7JZ0 - chains A and E of the 3 polymer chains in the assembly; structure by X-ray diffraction, 2.15 A resolution.

[Chain A]
Protein: 2'-O-methyltransferase
From: Severe acute respiratory syndrome coronavirus 2
Notes: EC 2.1.1.-
UniProtKB: P0DTD1 (R1AB_SARS2); residues 6799-7096 here = UniProt positions 6799-7096
Sequence (300 residues; numbered 6797 to 7096; the number before each row is that of its first residue):
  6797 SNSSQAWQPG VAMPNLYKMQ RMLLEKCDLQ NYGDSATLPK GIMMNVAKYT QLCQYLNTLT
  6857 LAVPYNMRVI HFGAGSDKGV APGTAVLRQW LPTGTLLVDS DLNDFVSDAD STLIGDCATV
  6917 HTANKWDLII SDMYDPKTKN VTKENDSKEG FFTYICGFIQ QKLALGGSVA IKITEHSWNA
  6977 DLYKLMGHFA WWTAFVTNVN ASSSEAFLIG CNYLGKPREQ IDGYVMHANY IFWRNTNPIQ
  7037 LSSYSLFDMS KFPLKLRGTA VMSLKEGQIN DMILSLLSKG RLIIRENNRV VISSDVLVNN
Not modelled in the structure: 6797
Construct notes: expression tag (6797-6798)
Metal / ion sites: Na+ site 1: Arg-6884, Gln-6885, Leu-6887; Na+ site 2 near Asn-6996 (its only coordinating residue here)
Ligand contacts: S-adenosylhomocysteine (SAH): Asn-6841, Tyr-6845, His-6867, Gly-6869, Ala-6870, Gly-6871, Ser-6872, Ala-6877, Pro-6878, Gly-6879, Asp-6897, Leu-6898, Asn-6899, Gly-6911, Asp-6912, Cys-6913, Asp-6928, Met-6929, Tyr-6930, Asp-6931, Phe-6947
UniProt features mapped onto this chain:
  - active site: Lys-6844, Asp-6928, Lys-6968, Glu-7001
  - mutagenesis: Asp-6928 (D6928A: Complete loss of virus replication in human respiratory cells), Lys-6968 (K6968A: Complete loss of virus replication in human respiratory cells)
Reported in the primary citation:
  - binding site for S-adenosylhomocysteine: Asn-6841, Tyr-6845, Gly-6871, Asp-6897, Leu-6898, Asn-6899, Asp-6912, Cys-6913, Asp-6928, Phe-6947
  - binding site for the 7-nt RNA strand (chain E): Tyr-6828, Lys-6844, Asp-6928, Tyr-6930, Lys-6935, Lys-6968, Thr-6970, His-6972, Ser-6999, Ser-7000
  - catalytic residues: Asp-6928, Glu-7001 (by similarity / conservation)
  - catalytic residues: Lys-6968
  - conformationally variable residues (loop rearrangement, side-chain flip): Tyr-6930 to Ser-6943

[Chain E]
Molecule: 7-nt RNA strand
Sequence (7 nucleotides; row label = number of the first residue in the row; numbering starts at 0):
     0 XXUUAAA
Not modelled in the structure: 4-6
Modified / non-standard residues: M7G (7N-methyl-8-hydroguanosine-5'-diphosphate) at position 0; A2M (2'-O-methyladenosine 5'-(dihydrogen phosphate)) at position 1

[Interface between chain A and chain E]
Contacting residue pairs - 33 pairs, chain A then chain E:
  Lys-6822(A) / M7G_0(E)
  Cys-6823(A) / M7G_0(E)
  Asp-6824(A) / M7G_0(E)
  Leu-6825(A) / M7G_0(E)
  Tyr-6828(A) / M7G_0(E)
  Ser-6831(A) / U3(E)  hydrogen bond to the sugar
  Ala-6832(A) / U3(E)  base contact
  Leu-6834(A) / U3(E)  base contact
  Met-6840(A) / U2(E)  phosphate contact
  Met-6840(A) / U3(E)  sugar contact
  Asn-6841(A) / U2(E)  hydrogen bond to the sugar
  Lys-6844(A) / A2M_1(E)  hydrogen bond to the phosphate
  Lys-6844(A) / U2(E)  salt bridge to the phosphate
  Ser-6872(A) / U2(E)  sugar contact
  Asp-6873(A) / U2(E)  hydrogen bond to the base
  Lys-6874(A) / U2(E)  phosphate contact
  Lys-6874(A) / U3(E)  salt bridge to the phosphate
  Asp-6928(A) / A2M_1(E)  base contact
  Tyr-6930(A) / M7G_0(E)
  Tyr-6930(A) / A2M_1(E)  base contact
  Pro-6932(A) / A2M_1(E)  base contact
  Lys-6935(A) / M7G_0(E)
  Lys-6935(A) / A2M_1(E)  salt bridge to the phosphate
  Lys-6968(A) / A2M_1(E)  hydrogen bond to the sugar
  Thr-6970(A) / M7G_0(E)
  Glu-6971(A) / M7G_0(E)
  His-6972(A) / M7G_0(E)
  Asn-6996(A) / A2M_1(E)  phosphate contact
  Asn-6996(A) / U2(E)  phosphate contact
  Ser-6999(A) / M7G_0(E)
  Ser-6999(A) / A2M_1(E)  hydrogen bond to the phosphate
  Ser-7000(A) / M7G_0(E)
  Glu-7001(A) / A2M_1(E)  phosphate contact
Interface residues without a listed pair, chain A (28 interface residues in all): Thr-6934, Ser-6973

[Overview]
28 residues of chain A and 4 residues of chain E are in contact, with 6 hydrogen bonds and 3 salt bridges.
Among the polar pairs are Asp-6873(A)/U2(E), Ser-6831(A)/U3(E) and Asn-6841(A)/U2(E). Bound to chain A:
S-adenosylhomocysteine. From the paper: catalytic residues Asp-6928(A), Glu-7001(A) and Lys-6968(A); a binding
site for S-adenosylhomocysteine at Asn-6841(A), Tyr-6845(A) and Gly-6871(A) among others.
Chain A is 2'-O-methyltransferase (Severe acute respiratory syndrome coronavirus 2) and chain E is a 7-nt RNA
strand; the structure, Crystal Structure of SARS-CoV-2 Nsp16/10 Heterodimer in Complex with
(m7GpppA2m)pUpUpApApA (Cap-1) and S-Adenosyl-L-homocysteine (SAH), was determined by X-ray diffraction.
